PDB entry 7T7Y | X-ray diffraction, 1.81 A resolution | chain A

== Chain A ==
Name: Endoglucanase
Source organism: Dictyostelium discoideum
Notes: fragment: carbohydrate-binding module
UniProt: P22699 (GUN6_DICDI); residues 555-705 here = UniProt positions 555-705
Amino-acid sequence (154 residues; each row starts with the number of its first residue):
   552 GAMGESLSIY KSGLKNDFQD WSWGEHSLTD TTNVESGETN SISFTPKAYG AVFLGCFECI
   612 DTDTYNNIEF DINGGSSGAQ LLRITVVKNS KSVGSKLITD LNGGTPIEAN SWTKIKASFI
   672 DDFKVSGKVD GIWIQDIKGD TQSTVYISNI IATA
Sequence notes: expression tag (552-554)
Disulfides: Cys-607/Cys-610
What the authors report for this chain:
  - mutagenesis - W572A, Y600A: abolished binding to all polysaccharides evaluated here

== Summary ==
The paper reports that W572A and Y600A abolish binding to all polysaccharides evaluated here.
Chain A is Endoglucanase (Dictyostelium discoideum); the structure, The crystal structure of family 8
carbohydrate-binding module from Dictyostelium discoideum complexed with iodine atoms, was determined by X-ray
diffraction together with 7T7Z from the same study.
